Entry 9K2V (electron microscopy, 3.40 A resolution); this record covers chains B and a of the 30 polymer chains in the assembly.

[Chain B (and a)]
Molecule: Internal protein
From: Anabaena phage A-4L
Notes: chain a of this document is another copy of the same molecule, construct and numbering; everything in this record applies to it too
Reference sequence: A0A059PY91 (A0A059PY91_9CAUD); numbering as in UniProt (aligned over 1-1058)
Sequence (1058 residues; row label = number of the first residue in the row):
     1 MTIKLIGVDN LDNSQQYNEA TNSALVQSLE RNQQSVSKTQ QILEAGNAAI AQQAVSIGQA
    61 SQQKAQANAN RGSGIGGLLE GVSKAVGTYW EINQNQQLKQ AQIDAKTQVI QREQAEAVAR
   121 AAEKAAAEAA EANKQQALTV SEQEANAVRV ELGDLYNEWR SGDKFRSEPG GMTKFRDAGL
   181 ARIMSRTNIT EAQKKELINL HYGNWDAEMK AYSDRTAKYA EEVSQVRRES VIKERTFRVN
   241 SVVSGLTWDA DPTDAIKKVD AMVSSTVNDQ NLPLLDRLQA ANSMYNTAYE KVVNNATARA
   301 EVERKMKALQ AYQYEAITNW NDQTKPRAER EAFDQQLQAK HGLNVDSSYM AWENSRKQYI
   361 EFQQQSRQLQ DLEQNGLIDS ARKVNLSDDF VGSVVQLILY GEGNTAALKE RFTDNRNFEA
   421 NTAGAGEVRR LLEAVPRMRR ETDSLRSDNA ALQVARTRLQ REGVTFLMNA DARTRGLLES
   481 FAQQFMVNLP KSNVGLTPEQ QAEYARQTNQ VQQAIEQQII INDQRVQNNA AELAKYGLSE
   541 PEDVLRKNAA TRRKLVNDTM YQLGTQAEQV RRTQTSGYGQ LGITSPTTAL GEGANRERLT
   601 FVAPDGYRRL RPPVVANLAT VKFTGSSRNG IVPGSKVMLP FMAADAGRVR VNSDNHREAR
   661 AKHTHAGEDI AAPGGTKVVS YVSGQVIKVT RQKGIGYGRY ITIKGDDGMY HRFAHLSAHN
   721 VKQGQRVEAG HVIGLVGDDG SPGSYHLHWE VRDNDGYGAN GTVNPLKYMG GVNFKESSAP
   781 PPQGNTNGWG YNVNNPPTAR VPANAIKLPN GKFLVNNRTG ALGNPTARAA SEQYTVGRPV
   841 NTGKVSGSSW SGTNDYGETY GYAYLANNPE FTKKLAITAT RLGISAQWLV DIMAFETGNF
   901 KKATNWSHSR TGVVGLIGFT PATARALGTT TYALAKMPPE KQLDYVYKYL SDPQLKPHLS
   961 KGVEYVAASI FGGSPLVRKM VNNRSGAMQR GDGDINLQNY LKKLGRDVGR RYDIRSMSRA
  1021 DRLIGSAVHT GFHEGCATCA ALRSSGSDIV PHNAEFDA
Not modelled in the structure: 1-36, 63-137, 481-495, 591-604, 654-663, 1058 (chain a: 1-37, 63-137, 481-495, 590-1058)
Ion coordination: Zn2+: His665, Asp669

[Chain B / chain a interface]
Contacting residue pairs (122):
  Thr39(B) - Asp214(a)
  Thr39(B) - Lys218(a)
  Thr39(B) - Glu221(a)
  Gln40(B) - Glu221(a)
  Ala45(B) - Asn321(a)
  Ala45(B) - Gln323(a)
  Ala48(B) - Asn321(a)
  Ala49(B) - Asn321(a)
  Ala51(B) - Leu275(a)
  Gln52(B) - Leu274(a)
  Gln52(B) - Gln313(a)
  Gln52(B) - Ile317(a)
  Gln52(B) - Asn321(a)
  Gln53(B) - Gln313(a)
  Gln53(B) - Tyr314(a)
  Gln53(B) - Ile317(a)
  Val55(B) - Gln279(a)
  Val55(B) - Asn282(a)
  Val55(B) - Gln313(a)
  Ser56(B) - Asn282(a)  hydrogen bond (backbone-side chain)
  Ile57(B) - Leu278(a)
  Ile57(B) - Asn282(a)
  Ile57(B) - Met306(a)
  Ile57(B) - Leu309(a)  hydrophobic
  Ile57(B) - Gln310(a)
  Ile57(B) - Gln313(a)
  Gly58(B) - Met306(a)
  Gln59(B) - Tyr289(a)
  Gln59(B) - Glu303(a)  hydrogen bond
  Pro169(B) - Glu229(a)
  Gly170(B) - Glu229(a)
  Gly171(B) - Glu229(a)
  Met172(B) - Glu229(a)  hydrogen bond (backbone-side chain)
  Met172(B) - Lys233(a)
  Thr173(B) - Gln225(a)
  Thr173(B) - Arg228(a)
  Thr173(B) - Glu229(a)  hydrogen bond (backbone-side chain)
  Lys174(B) - Glu222(a)  salt bridge
  Lys174(B) - Gln225(a)  hydrogen bond (backbone-side chain)
  Arg176(B) - Leu275(a)
  Arg176(B) - Asp276(a)  salt bridge
  Arg176(B) - Gln279(a)
  Asp177(B) - Gln225(a)
  Asp177(B) - Arg228(a)  salt bridge
  Leu180(B) - Leu275(a)  hydrophobic
  Tyr202(B) - Leu275(a)
  Tyr202(B) - Gln279(a)
  Trp205(B) - Gln279(a)
  Trp205(B) - Ser283(a)
  Met209(B) - Ser283(a)
  Lys210(B) - Glu290(a)
  Tyr212(B) - Lys233(a)
  Tyr212(B) - Thr236(a)
  Tyr212(B) - Phe237(a)  hydrogen bond (side chain-backbone)
  Tyr212(B) - Asn240(a)
  Ser213(B) - Asn240(a)  hydrogen bond
  Ser213(B) - Thr287(a)  hydrogen bond
  Thr216(B) - Phe237(a)
  Thr216(B) - Asn240(a)
  Thr216(B) - Ser241(a)
  Ala217(B) - Ser244(a)  hydrogen bond (backbone-side chain)
  Ala217(B) - Lys291(a)
  Ala220(B) - Ser244(a)
  Arg228(B) - Thr247(a)
  Pro273(B) - Thr247(a)
  Pro273(B) - Asp249(a)
  Leu274(B) - Asp249(a)
  Leu275(B) - Asp249(a)
  Trp320(B) - Asp249(a)  hydrogen bond (side chain-backbone)
  Gln323(B) - Asn295(a)  hydrogen bond
  Gln323(B) - Thr297(a)
  Arg327(B) - Asp251(a)
  Arg327(B) - Asp254(a)  salt bridge
  Arg330(B) - Asp251(a)  salt bridge
  Arg439(B) - Tyr349(a)
  Asp443(B) - Val345(a)
  Arg446(B) - Val345(a)  hydrogen bond (side chain-backbone)
  Arg446(B) - Ser348(a)  hydrogen bond
  Arg446(B) - Tyr349(a)
  Ser447(B) - Ala339(a)
  Ser447(B) - Lys340(a)  hydrogen bond (side chain-backbone)
  Ala450(B) - Gln336(a)
  Ala450(B) - Ala339(a)  hydrophobic
  Ala450(B) - Lys340(a)
  Ala451(B) - Lys340(a)
  Gln453(B) - Gln336(a)  hydrogen bond
  Val454(B) - Gln336(a)
  Val454(B) - Leu337(a)  hydrophobic
  Arg458(B) - Glu315(a)  salt bridge
  Arg458(B) - Phe333(a)
  Arg461(B) - Lys325(a)
  Asp471(B) - Glu315(a)
  Asp471(B) - Lys340(a)  salt bridge
  Asp471(B) - His341(a)
  Arg473(B) - Lys340(a)  hydrogen bond (side chain-backbone)
  Glu516(B) - Arg416(a)  salt bridge
  Asp523(B) - Asp414(a)
  Val526(B) - Trp352(a)  hydrophobic
  Gln527(B) - Arg411(a)
  Ala530(B) - Trp352(a)  hydrophobic
  Ala534(B) - Arg356(a)
  Ser539(B) - Tyr349(a)  hydrogen bond (backbone-side chain)
  Ser539(B) - Glu353(a)  hydrogen bond
  Ser539(B) - Arg356(a)
  Glu540(B) - Tyr349(a)
  Pro541(B) - Tyr349(a)  hydrophobic
  Pro780(B) - Pro586(a)
  Pro780(B) - Thr587(a)
  Pro780(B) - Thr588(a)
  Pro781(B) - Pro586(a)
  Pro781(B) - Thr587(a)
  Gln783(B) - Thr587(a)  hydrogen bond
  Tyr791(B) - Leu581(a)
  Ala863(B) - Leu581(a)
  Asn867(B) - Gln580(a)
  Asn867(B) - Leu581(a)  hydrogen bond (side chain-backbone)
  Arg1006(B) - Thr587(a)  hydrogen bond (backbone-side chain)
  Arg1006(B) - Thr588(a)
  Arg1006(B) - Ala589(a)
  Asp1007(B) - Ser585(a)
  Asp1007(B) - Thr587(a)
  Asp1007(B) - Ala589(a)
Also at the interface, not in a pair above, chain B (75 interface residues in all): Glu221, Thr442, Thr457, Ile519, Ile520, Val1008, Gly1009
Also at the interface, not in a pair above, chain a (70 interface residues in all): Ala217, Val226, Trp320, Met350, Lys357, Glu419, Gly582

[In short]
75 residues of chain B and 70 residues of chain a are in contact; the contacts include 21 hydrogen bonds and 8
salt bridges. Polar pairs include Lys174(B)-Glu222(a), Arg176(B)-Asp276(a) and Asp177(B)-Arg228(a). His665(B)
and Asp669(B) coordinate Zn2+.
Both chains are Internal protein (Anabaena phage A-4L). Entry 9K2V (Cyanophage A4 pre-ejectosome) was
determined by electron microscopy together with 9JWB, 9K09 and 9K3A from the same study.
